PDB entry 6V1D | X-ray diffraction, 2.40 A resolution | chain A

== Chain A ==
Name: Trefoil factor 1
Source organism: Homo sapiens
UniProt: P04155 (TFF1_HUMAN); residues 1-48 here correspond to UniProt positions 27-74 (UniProt number = residue number + 26)
Amino-acid sequence (51 residues; numbered 1 to 51; the number before each row is that of its first residue):
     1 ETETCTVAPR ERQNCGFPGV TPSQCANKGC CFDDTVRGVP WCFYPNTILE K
Disordered / not traced: 50-51
Cystine bridges: Cys5-Cys31, Cys15-Cys30, Cys25-Cys42
Modified / non-standard residues: Glu1 (pyroglutamic acid; PCA)
Construct notes: expression tag (49-51)
Reported in the primary citation:
  - mutagenesis - N14A: decreased binding to pMucinred
  - mutagenesis - N14A: abolished binding to GlcNAc-alpha-1,4-Gal

== Overview ==
From the paper: N14A reduces binding to pMucinred; N14A abolishes binding to GlcNAc-alpha-1,4-Gal.
Chain A is Trefoil factor 1 (Homo sapiens); the structure, Crystal structure of human trefoil factor 1, was
determined by X-ray diffraction together with 6V1C from the same study.
